PDB entry 2A5C | X-ray diffraction, 2.50 A resolution | chains A and B

# Chain A (and B)
Name: Avidin
Source organism: Gallus gallus
Notes: chain B of this document is another copy of the same molecule, construct and numbering; everything in this record applies to it too
UniProtKB: P02701 (AVID_CHICK); residues 1-123 here correspond to UniProt positions 25-147 (UniProt number = residue number + 24)
Chain sequence (123 residues; numbered 1 to 123; the number before each row is that of its first residue):
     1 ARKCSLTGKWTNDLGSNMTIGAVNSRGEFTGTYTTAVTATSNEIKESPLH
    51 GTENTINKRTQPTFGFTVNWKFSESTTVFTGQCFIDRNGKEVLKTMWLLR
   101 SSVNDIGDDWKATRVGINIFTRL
Disulfide bonds: Cys4-Cys83
Covalent attachments: N-acetylglucosamine (NAG) linked to Asn17
Sequence notes: variant Thr34 (Ile58 in P02701)
Ligand contacts: 8-oxodeoxyadenosine (8DA): Asn12, Leu14, Ser16, Tyr33, Thr35, Ala36, Trp70, Phe72, Thr77, Phe79, Trp97, Leu99, Trp110, Asn118

# Interface between chain A and chain B
Residue-residue contacts - 106 pairs, chain A then chain B:
  Arg26(A) with Asn69(B)
  Glu28(A) with His50(B), salt bridge
  His50(A) with Glu28(B), salt bridge; Thr52(B)
  Thr52(A) with His50(B); Thr67(B); Asn69(B)
  Glu53(A) with Asn69(B)
  Asn54(A) with Asn69(B); Trp70(B), hydrogen bond (side chain-backbone); Ser73(B), hydrogen bond (side chain-backbone); Glu74(B); Ser75(B), hydrogen bond (side chain-backbone); Thr76(B)
  Ile56(A) with Trp70(B); Lys71(B); Ser73(B); Glu74(B)
  Asn57(A) with Glu74(B), hydrogen bond
  Arg59(A) with Glu74(B), salt bridge; Ser102(B); Asn104(B), hydrogen bond
  Gln61(A) with Asn104(B), hydrogen bond (side chain-backbone)
  Thr63(A) with Glu74(B), hydrogen bond (side chain-backbone); Ser75(B); Thr76(B), hydrogen bond; Arg100(B); Ser101(B); Ser102(B)
  Phe64(A) with Thr76(B)
  Gly65(A) with Thr67(B), hydrogen bond (backbone-side chain); Thr76(B); Val78(B)
  Phe66(A) with Thr67(B), hydrogen bond (backbone-side chain)
  Thr67(A) with Thr52(B); Gly65(B), hydrogen bond (side chain-backbone); Phe66(B), hydrogen bond (side chain-backbone)
  Asn69(A) with Arg26(B); Thr52(B); Glu53(B); Asn54(B)
  Trp70(A) with Asn54(B), hydrogen bond (backbone-side chain); Ile56(B)
  Lys71(A) with Ile56(B)
  Ser73(A) with Asn54(B), hydrogen bond (backbone-side chain); Ile56(B)
  Glu74(A) with Asn54(B); Ile56(B); Asn57(B), hydrogen bond; Arg59(B), salt bridge; Thr63(B), hydrogen bond (backbone-side chain)
  Ser75(A) with Asn54(B), hydrogen bond (backbone-side chain); Thr63(B)
  Thr76(A) with Asn54(B); Thr63(B), hydrogen bond; Phe64(B); Gly65(B); Thr80(B)
  Val78(A) with Gly65(B); Val78(B), hydrophobic; Phe79(B); Thr80(B)
  Phe79(A) with Val78(B)
  Thr80(A) with Val78(B); Leu98(B); Arg100(B)
  Gly81(A) with Arg100(B)
  Gln82(A) with Arg100(B); Ser101(B); Ser102(B); Val103(B)
  Phe84(A) with Arg100(B); Val103(B), hydrophobic; Ile106(B), hydrophobic; Asp109(B)
  Lys94(A) with Arg100(B); Asp109(B), salt bridge
  Met96(A) with Leu98(B); Thr113(B)
  Trp97(A) with Leu98(B)
  Leu98(A) with Thr80(B); Met96(B); Trp97(B); Leu98(B), hydrophobic
  Arg100(A) with Thr63(B); Thr80(B); Gly81(B); Gln82(B); Phe84(B); Lys94(B)
  Ser101(A) with Thr63(B); Gln82(B)
  Ser102(A) with Arg59(B); Thr63(B); Gln82(B)
  Val103(A) with Gln82(B); Phe84(B), hydrophobic
  Asn104(A) with Arg59(B), hydrogen bond; Gln61(B), hydrogen bond (backbone-side chain)
  Ile106(A) with Phe84(B); Asp86(B); Arg87(B); Val92(B), hydrophobic
  Gly107(A) with Arg87(B)
  Asp109(A) with Phe84(B); Lys94(B), salt bridge
Interface residues without a listed pair, chain A (46 interface residues in all): Gly51, Thr55, Asp86, Val92, Asp105, Thr113
Interface residues without a listed pair, chain B (45 interface residues in all): Thr55, Asp105

# Overview
46 residues of chain A face 45 of chain B across their interface; the contacts include 20 hydrogen bonds and 6
salt bridges. Among the polar pairs are Glu28(A)-His50(B), Arg59(A)-Glu74(B) and Lys94(A)-Asp109(B). Chain A
binds 8-oxodeoxyadenosine. Covalently linked N-acetylglucosamine: at Asn17(A).
Chain A and chain B are both Avidin (Gallus gallus); the structure, Structure of Avidin in complex with the
ligand 8-oxodeoxyadenosine, was determined by X-ray diffraction together with 2A5B and 2A8G from the same
study.
